PDB entry 5VVS | electron microscopy, 6.40 A resolution (low resolution: residue-level contacts below are approximate; hydrogen-bond / salt-bridge calls are withheld) | chains B and R of the 15 polymer chains in the assembly

== Chain B ==
Protein: DNA-directed RNA polymerase II subunit RPB2
From: Saccharomyces cerevisiae (strain ATCC 204508 / S288c)
Notes: EC 2.7.7.6
Reference sequence: P08518 (RPB2_YEAST); residue numbers follow UniProt; this construct covers 1-1224
Amino-acid sequence (1224 residues; each row starts with the number of its first residue):
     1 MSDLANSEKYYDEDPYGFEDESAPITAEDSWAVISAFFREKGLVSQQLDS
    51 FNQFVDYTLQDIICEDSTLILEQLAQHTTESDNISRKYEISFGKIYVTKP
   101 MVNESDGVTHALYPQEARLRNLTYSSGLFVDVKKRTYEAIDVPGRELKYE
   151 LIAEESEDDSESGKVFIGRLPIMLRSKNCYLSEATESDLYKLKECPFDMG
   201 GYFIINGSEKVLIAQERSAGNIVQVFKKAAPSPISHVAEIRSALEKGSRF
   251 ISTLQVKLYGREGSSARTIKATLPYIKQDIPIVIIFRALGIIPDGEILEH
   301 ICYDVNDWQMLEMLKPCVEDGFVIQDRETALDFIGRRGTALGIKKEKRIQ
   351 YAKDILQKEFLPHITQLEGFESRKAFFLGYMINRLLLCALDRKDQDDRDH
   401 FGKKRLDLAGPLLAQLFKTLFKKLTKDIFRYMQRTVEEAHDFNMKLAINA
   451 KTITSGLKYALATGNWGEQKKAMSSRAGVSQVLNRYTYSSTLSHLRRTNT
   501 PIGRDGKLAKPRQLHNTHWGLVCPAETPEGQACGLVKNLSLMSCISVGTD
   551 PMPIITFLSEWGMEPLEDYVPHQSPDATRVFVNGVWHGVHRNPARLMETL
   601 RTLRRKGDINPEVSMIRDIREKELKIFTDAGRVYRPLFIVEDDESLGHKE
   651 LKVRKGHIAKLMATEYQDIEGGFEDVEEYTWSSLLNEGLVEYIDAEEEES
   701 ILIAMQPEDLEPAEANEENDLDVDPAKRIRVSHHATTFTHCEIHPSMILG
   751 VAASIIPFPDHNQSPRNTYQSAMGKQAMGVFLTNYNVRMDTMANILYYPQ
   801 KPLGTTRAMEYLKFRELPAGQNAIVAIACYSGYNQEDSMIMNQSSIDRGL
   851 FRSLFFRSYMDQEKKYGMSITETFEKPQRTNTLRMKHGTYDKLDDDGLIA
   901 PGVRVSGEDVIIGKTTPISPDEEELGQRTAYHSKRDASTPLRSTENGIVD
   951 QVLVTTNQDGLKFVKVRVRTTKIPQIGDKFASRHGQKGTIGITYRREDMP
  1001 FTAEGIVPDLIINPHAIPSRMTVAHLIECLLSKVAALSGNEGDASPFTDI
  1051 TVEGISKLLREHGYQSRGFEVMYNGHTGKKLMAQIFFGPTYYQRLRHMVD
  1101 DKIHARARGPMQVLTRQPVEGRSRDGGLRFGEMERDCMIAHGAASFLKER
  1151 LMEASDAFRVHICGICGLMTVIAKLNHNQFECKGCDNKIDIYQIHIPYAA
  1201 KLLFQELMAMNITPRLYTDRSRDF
Unresolved in the structure: 1-17
Bound ions: Zn2+: Cys1163, Cys1166

== Chain R ==
Molecule: 10-nt RNA strand
Sequence (10 nucleotides; row label = number of the first residue in the row):
     1 AUCGAGAGGA
Bound ions: Mg2+ near A10 (its only coordinating residue here)

== Chain B / chain R interface ==
Contacting residue pairs - 4 pairs, chain B then chain R:
  Glu529(B) - G9(R)
  Lys775(B) - G8(R)
  Lys979(B) - A10(R)
  Lys987(B) - A10(R)
Interface residues without a listed pair, chain B (6 interface residues in all): His1097, Gln1112
Interface residues without a listed pair, chain R (5 interface residues in all): A1, U2

== Summary ==
6 residues of chain B face 5 of chain R across their interface. The Zn2+ site is built by Cys1163(B) and
Cys1166(B).
Chain B is DNA-directed RNA polymerase II subunit RPB2 (Saccharomyces cerevisiae (strain ATCC 204508 / S288c))
and chain R is a 10-nt RNA strand; the structure, RNA pol II elongation complex, was determined by electron
microscopy together with 5VVR from the same study.
